Entry 1A43 (X-ray diffraction, 2.60 A resolution); this record covers chain A.

[Chain A]
Name: HIV-1 capsid
Organism: Human immunodeficiency virus 1
Notes: fragment: c-terminal domain of hiv-1 capsid protein residues 146-231 (capsid numbering)
Reference sequence: P12497 (POL_HV1N5); residues 146-231 here correspond to UniProt positions 277-362 (UniProt number = residue number + 131)
Amino-acid sequence (87 residues; row label = number of the first residue in the row):
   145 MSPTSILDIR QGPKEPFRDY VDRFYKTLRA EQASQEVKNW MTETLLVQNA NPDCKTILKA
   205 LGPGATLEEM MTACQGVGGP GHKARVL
Not modelled in the structure: 145-147, 220-231
Disulfide bonds: C198-C218

[Summary]
Chain A is HIV-1 capsid (Human immunodeficiency virus 1); the structure, Structure of the HIV-1 capsid protein
dimerization domain at 2.6A resolution, was determined by X-ray diffraction, deposited together with 1BAJ.
